3JBE - chains 2 and 4 of the 5 polymer chains in the assembly; structure by electron microscopy, 4.20 A resolution (low resolution: residue-level contacts below are approximate; hydrogen-bond / salt-bridge calls are withheld).

[Chain 2]
Molecule: Capsid protein VP2
Organism: Human poliovirus 1 Mahoney
UniProtKB: P03300 (POLG_POL1M); residues 1-272 here correspond to UniProt positions 70-341 (UniProt number = residue number + 69)
Sequence (272 residues; row label = number of the first residue in the row):
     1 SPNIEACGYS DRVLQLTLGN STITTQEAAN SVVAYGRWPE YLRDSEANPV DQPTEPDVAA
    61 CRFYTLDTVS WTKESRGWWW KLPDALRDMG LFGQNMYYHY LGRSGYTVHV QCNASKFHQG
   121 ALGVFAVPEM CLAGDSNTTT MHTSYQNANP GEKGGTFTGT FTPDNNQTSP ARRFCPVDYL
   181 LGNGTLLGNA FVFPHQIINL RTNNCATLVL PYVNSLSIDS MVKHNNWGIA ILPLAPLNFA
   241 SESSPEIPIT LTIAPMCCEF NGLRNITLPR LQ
Disordered / not traced: 1-5
Curated features (UniProtKB/Swiss-Prot):
  - site: Q272 (Cleavage)

[Chain 4]
Molecule: Capsid protein VP4
Organism: Human poliovirus 1 Mahoney
UniProtKB: P03300 (POLG_POL1M); residues 2-69 here = UniProt positions 2-69
Sequence (69 residues; each row starts with the number of its first residue):
     1 XGAQVSSQKV GAHENSNRAY GGSTINYTTI NYYRDSASNA ASKQDFSQDP SKFTEPIKDV
    61 LIKTAPMLN
Modified / non-standard residues: MYR (myristic acid) at position 1
Construct notes: modified residue (1)
Curated features (UniProtKB/Swiss-Prot):
  - site: N69 (Cleavage)
  - lipidation: G2 (N-myristoyl glycine)
  - mutagenesis: G2 (G2A: 100% loss of myristoylation. Impaired viral assembly), A3 (A3D: 50% loss of myristoylation. Severe reduction in specific infectivity; A3G/L/V: No effect on myristoylation and virus growth; A3H: No effect on myristoylation ...)

[Interface between chain 2 and chain 4]
Pairs across the interface - 11 pairs, chain 2 then chain 4:
  Y9(2) with N69(4)
  S10(2) with N69(4)
  D11(2) with N69(4)
  R12(2) with L68(4)
  N30(2) with I57(4)
  S31(2) with I57(4); K58(4)
  V32(2) with P56(4)
  V33(2) with P56(4)
  Y35(2) with K52(4)
  T202(2) with L68(4)
Interface residues without a listed pair, chain 2 (12 interface residues in all): A29, G36
Interface residues without a listed pair, chain 4 (8 interface residues in all): F53, D59

[Summary]
The interface between chain 2 and chain 4 involves 12 residues on one side and 8 on the other. From UniProt: 2
mutagenesis sites on chain 4.
Chain 2 is Capsid protein VP2 and chain 4 is Capsid protein VP4, both from Human poliovirus 1 Mahoney; the
structure, Complex of poliovirus with VHH PVSS8A, was determined by electron microscopy, deposited together
with 3JBC, 3JBD, 3JBF and 3JBG.
